Entry 6P2T (X-ray diffraction, 1.85 A resolution); this record covers chain A.

# Chain A
Name: N-acetyl-alpha-D-glucosaminyl L-malate deacetylase 1
Organism: Bacillus subtilis (strain 168)
Notes: EC 3.5.1.-
UniProt: P42981 (BSHB1_BACSU); residue numbers follow UniProt; this construct covers 1-236
Amino-acid sequence (256 residues; row label = number of the first residue in the row; numbers below 1 keep their minus sign (Met-19 is residue -19)):
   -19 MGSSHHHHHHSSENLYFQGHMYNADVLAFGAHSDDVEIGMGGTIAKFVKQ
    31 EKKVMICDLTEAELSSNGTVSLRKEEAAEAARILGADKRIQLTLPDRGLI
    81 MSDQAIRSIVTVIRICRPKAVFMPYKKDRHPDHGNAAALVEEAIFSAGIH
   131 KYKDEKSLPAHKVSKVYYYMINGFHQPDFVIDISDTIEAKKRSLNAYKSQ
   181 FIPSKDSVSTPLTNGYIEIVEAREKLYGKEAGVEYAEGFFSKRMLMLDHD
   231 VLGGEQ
Disordered / not traced: -19 to 2, 235-236
Differences from the reference sequence: expression tag (-19 to 0); conflict Arg172 (Gln in P42981)
Swiss-Prot annotation at these positions:
  - binding site (Zn(2+)): His12, Asp15, His113
Bound ions: Zn2+: His12, Asp15, His113; Na+: Ser221, Arg223

# Summary
The Zn2+ site is built by His12, Asp15 and His113. Ser221 and Arg223 coordinate Na+. From UniProt: 3
Zn2+-binding residues.
Chain A is N-acetyl-alpha-D-glucosaminyl L-malate deacetylase 1 (Bacillus subtilis (strain 168)); the
structure, BshB from Bacillus subtilis complexed with citrate, was determined by X-ray diffraction (same
publication as 6ULL).
